PDB entry 2HHB | X-ray diffraction, 1.74 A resolution | chains C and D of the 4 polymer chains in the assembly

# Chain C
Protein: Hemoglobin (deoxy) (alpha chain)
Organism: Homo sapiens
Reference sequence: P01922 (HBA_HUMAN); numbering as in UniProt (aligned over 1-141)
Sequence (141 residues; numbered 1 to 141; the number before each row is that of its first residue):
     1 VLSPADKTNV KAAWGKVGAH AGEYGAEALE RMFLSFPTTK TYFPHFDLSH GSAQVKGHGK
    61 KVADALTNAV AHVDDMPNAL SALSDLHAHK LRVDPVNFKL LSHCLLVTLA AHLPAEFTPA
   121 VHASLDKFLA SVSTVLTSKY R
Metal / ion sites: heme Fe near His87 (its only coordinating residue here)
Small-molecule neighbours: heme (HEM): Met32, Thr39, Tyr42, Phe43, His45, Phe46, His58, Lys61, Val62, Ala65, Leu66, Leu83, Leu86, His87, Leu91, Val93, Asn97, Phe98, Leu101, Val132, Leu136

# Chain D
Protein: Hemoglobin (deoxy) (beta chain)
Organism: Homo sapiens
Reference sequence: P02023 (HBB_HUMAN); residue numbers follow UniProt; this construct covers 1-146
Sequence (146 residues; numbered 1 to 146; the number before each row is that of its first residue):
     1 VHLTPEEKSA VTALWGKVNV DEVGGEALGR LLVVYPWTQR FFESFGDLST PDAVMGNPKV
    61 KAHGKKVLGA FSDGLAHLDN LKGTFATLSE LHCDKLHVDP ENFRLLGNVL VCVLAHHFGK
   121 EFTPPVQAAY QKVVAGVANA LAHKYH
Metal / ion sites: heme Fe near His92 (its only coordinating residue here)
Small-molecule neighbours: heme (HEM): Leu31, Thr38, Phe41, Phe42, Phe45, His63, Lys66, Val67, Ala70, Phe71, Phe85, Leu88, Leu91, His92, Leu96, Val98, Asn102, Phe103, Leu106, Val137, Leu141

# How chain C and chain D interact
Contacting residue pairs - 36 pairs, chain C then chain D:
  Arg31(C) - Phe122(D)  hydrogen bond (side chain-backbone)
  Arg31(C) - Thr123(D)
  Arg31(C) - Pro124(D)
  Arg31(C) - Gln127(D)  hydrogen bond
  Leu34(C) - Pro124(D)  hydrophobic
  Leu34(C) - Pro125(D)
  Leu34(C) - Ala128(D)
  Ser35(C) - Gln127(D)
  Ser35(C) - Ala128(D)
  Ser35(C) - Gln131(D)
  Phe36(C) - Gln131(D)
  His103(C) - Asn108(D)  hydrogen bond (side chain-backbone)
  His103(C) - Gln127(D)
  His103(C) - Gln131(D)
  Cys104(C) - Gln127(D)
  Val107(C) - Val111(D)  hydrophobic
  Val107(C) - Ala115(D)
  Val107(C) - Gln127(D)
  Ala110(C) - Cys112(D)
  Ala110(C) - Ala115(D)
  Ala110(C) - His116(D)
  Ala111(C) - Ala115(D)
  Ala111(C) - Gly119(D)
  Pro114(C) - His116(D)  hydrogen bond (backbone-side chain)
  Phe117(C) - Arg30(D)  hydrogen bond (backbone-side chain)
  Phe117(C) - His116(D)
  Thr118(C) - Arg30(D)  hydrogen bond (backbone-side chain)
  Pro119(C) - Arg30(D)
  Pro119(C) - Val33(D)
  Pro119(C) - Met55(D)  hydrophobic
  His122(C) - Arg30(D)  hydrogen bond
  His122(C) - Val34(D)
  His122(C) - Cys112(D)
  Ala123(C) - Val34(D)  hydrophobic
  Asp126(C) - Val34(D)
  Asp126(C) - Tyr35(D)  hydrogen bond
Also at the interface, not in a pair above, chain C (20 interface residues in all): Glu30, Leu106, Leu113, Ala120
Also at the interface, not in a pair above, chain D (21 interface residues in all): Glu26, Pro51, Lys120

# Overview
Chain C and chain D form an interface of 20 and 21 residues respectively; the contacts include 8 hydrogen
bonds. Polar pairs include Arg31(C)-Phe122(D), Arg31(C)-Gln127(D) and His103(C)-Asn108(D). Chain C binds heme.
Chain D binds heme.
Chain C is Hemoglobin (deoxy) (alpha chain) and chain D is Hemoglobin (deoxy) (beta chain), both from Homo
sapiens; the structure, The crystal structure of human deoxyhaemoglobin at 1.74 angstroms resolution, was
determined by X-ray diffraction (same publication as 3HHB and 4HHB).
